Entry 4QKG (X-ray diffraction, 1.95 A resolution); this record covers chain A.

Chain A:
Molecule: C-type lectin domain family 2 member D
From: Homo sapiens
Notes: fragment: extracellular part
Reference sequence: Q9UHP7 (CLC2D_HUMAN); residues 72-191 here = UniProt positions 72-191
Chain sequence (135 residues; each row starts with the number of its first residue):
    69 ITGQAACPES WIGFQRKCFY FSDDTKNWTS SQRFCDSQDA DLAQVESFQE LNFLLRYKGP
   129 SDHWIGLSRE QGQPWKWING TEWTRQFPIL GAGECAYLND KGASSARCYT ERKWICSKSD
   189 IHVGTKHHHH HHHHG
Unresolved in the structure: 69-71, 147-160, 194-203
Construct notes: expression tag (69-71, 192-203); engineered mutation Cys176 (His in Q9UHP7)
Cystine bridges: Cys75-Cys86, Cys103-Cys184, Cys163-Cys176
Covalently attached groups: N-acetylglucosamine (NAG) linked to Asn95
UniProt features mapped onto this chain:
  - glycosylation (N-linked (GlcNAc...) asparagine): Asn95, Asn147
Reported in the primary citation:
  - binding site for sulfate ion: Ser129, His131, Lys181
  - contacts within the chain: Gln72-His190 (hydrogen bond)
  - conformationally variable residues: Gln139
  - mutagenesis - H176C: increased stability
  - mutagenesis - H176C: increased expression

In short:
Covalently linked N-acetylglucosamine: at Asn95. From the paper: a binding site for sulfate ion at Ser129,
His131 and Lys181; H176C increases stability.
Chain A is C-type lectin domain family 2 member D (Homo sapiens); the structure, Monomeric form of human LLT1,
a ligand for NKR-P1, was determined by X-ray diffraction (same publication as 4QKH, 4QKI and 4QKJ).
